PDB entry 5OJC | X-ray diffraction, 1.25 A resolution | chain A

[Chain A]
Protein: Myoglobin
Source organism: Physeter catodon
UniProtKB: P02185 (MYG_PHYCD); residues 0-153 here correspond to UniProt positions 1-154 (UniProt number = residue number + 1)
Amino-acid sequence (163 residues; row label = number of the first residue in the row; numbering starts at 0):
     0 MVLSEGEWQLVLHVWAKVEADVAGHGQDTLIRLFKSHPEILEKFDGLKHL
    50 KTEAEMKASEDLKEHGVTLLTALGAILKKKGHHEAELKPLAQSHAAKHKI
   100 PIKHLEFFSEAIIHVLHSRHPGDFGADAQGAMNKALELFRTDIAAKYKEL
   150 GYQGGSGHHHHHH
Disordered / not traced: 154-162
Construct notes: conflict Thr-28 (Ile29 in P02185), Ile-39 (Thr40 in P02185), Gly-45 (Arg46 in P02185), Leu-46 (Phe47 in P02185), Glu-63 (Lys64 in P02185), Leu-68 (Val69 in P02185), Ala-95 (Thr96 in P02185), His-103 (Tyr104 in P02185), Phe-107 (Ile108 in P02185), Thr-140 (Lys141 in P02185); expression tag (154-162)
Modified / non-standard residues: His-93 (N1-methylated histidine; MHS)
UniProt features mapped onto this chain:
  - binding site (nitrite): His-64
  - binding site (O2): His-64
  - binding site (heme b): His-93
  - modified residue: Ser-3 (Phosphoserine), Thr-67 (Phosphothreonine)
Ion coordination: heme Fe: His-93 (together with imidazole)
Ligand contacts: heme (HEM): Leu-32, Ile-39, Lys-42, Phe-43, Thr-67, Leu-68, Ala-71, Leu-72, Ile-75, Leu-89, Ser-92, His-93, His-97, Ile-99, His-103, Leu-104, Phe-107, Phe-138

[Overview]
Chain A binds heme. UniProt lists nitrite-binding residue His-64, O2-binding residue His-64 and heme b-binding
residue His-93.
Chain A is Myoglobin (Physeter catodon); the structure, Structure of MbQ2.1 NMH, was determined by X-ray
diffraction together with 5OJ9, 5OJA and 5OJB from the same study.
